Entry 2Q7K (X-ray diffraction, 1.80 A resolution); this record covers chains A and B.

Chain A:
Molecule: Androgen receptor
Organism: Homo sapiens
UniProtKB: P10275 (ANDR_HUMAN); numbering as in UniProt (aligned over 663-919)
Amino-acid sequence (257 residues; each row starts with the number of its first residue):
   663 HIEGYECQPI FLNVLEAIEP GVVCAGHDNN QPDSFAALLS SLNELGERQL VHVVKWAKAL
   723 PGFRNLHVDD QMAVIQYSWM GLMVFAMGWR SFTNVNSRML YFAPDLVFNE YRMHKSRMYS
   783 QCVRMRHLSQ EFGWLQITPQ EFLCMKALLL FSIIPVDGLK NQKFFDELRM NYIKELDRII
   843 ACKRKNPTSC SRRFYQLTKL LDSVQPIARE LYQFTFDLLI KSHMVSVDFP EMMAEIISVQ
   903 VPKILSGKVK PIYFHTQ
Unresolved in the structure: 663-670, 844-850
Differences from the reference sequence: engineered mutation Tyr874 (His in P10275)
Residues lining bound ligands: testosterone (TES): Leu701, Leu704, Asn705, Leu707, Gly708, Gln711, Trp741, Met742, Met745, Val746, Met749, Arg752, Phe764, Met780, Leu873, Phe876, Thr877, Leu880, Phe891, Met895
UniProt features mapped onto this chain:
  - natural variant: Val685 (V685I: In AIS), Leu701 (L701M: In AIS), Ser703 (S703A: In AIS), Val716 (V716M: In prostate cancer), Arg752 (W752R: In AIS; this construct carries the variant), Phe813 (L813F: In AIS; this construct carries the variant), Ile842 (I842S: In PAIS), Arg855 (R855K: In PAIS), Leu881 (L881Q: In prostate cancer), Val887 (M887V: In AIS; this construct carries the variant), Ile899 (I899T: In AIS)
What the authors report for this chain:
  - contacts within the chain: Met742-Tyr874 (hydrogen bond), Tyr739-Tyr874 (hydrogen bond), Tyr874-Val903 (hydrophobic contact), Tyr874-Ile906 (hydrophobic contact)
  - conformationally variable residues: Tyr874
  - mutagenesis - K720A, E897K: abolished signaling

Chain B:
Molecule: Androgen receptor
Organism: Homo sapiens
UniProtKB: P10275 (ANDR_HUMAN); residue numbers follow UniProt; this construct covers 20-30
Amino-acid sequence (11 residues; numbered 20 to 30; the number before each row is that of its first residue):
    20 RGAFQNLFQS V
Unresolved in the structure: 20

Chain A / chain B interface:
Residue-residue contacts - 21 pairs, chain A then chain B:
  Val713(A) with Leu26(B), hydrophobic
  Val716(A) with Phe23(B), hydrophobic; Leu26(B), hydrophobic
  Lys717(A) with Val30(B)
  Lys720(A) with Phe27(B), hydrogen bond (side chain-backbone); Val30(B)
  Val730(A) with Phe27(B), hydrophobic
  Gln733(A) with Phe27(B)
  Met734(A) with Phe23(B); Gln24(B); Phe27(B), hydrophobic
  Ile737(A) with Phe23(B), hydrophobic; Phe27(B), hydrophobic
  Gln738(A) with Phe23(B)
  Glu893(A) with Ala22(B)
  Met894(A) with Ala22(B), hydrophobic; Leu26(B), hydrophobic
  Glu897(A) with Gly21(B), hydrogen bond (side chain-backbone); Ala22(B), hydrogen bond (side chain-backbone); Phe23(B), hydrogen bond (side chain-backbone)
  Ile898(A) with Phe23(B), hydrophobic
Interface residues without a listed pair, chain A (15 interface residues in all): Leu712, Phe725
The authors on this interface:
  - interface residues, chain A: Lys720(A), Glu897(A)

In short:
15 residues of chain A face 7 of chain B across their interface, with 4 hydrogen bonds. Polar contacts include
Lys720(A)-Phe27(B), Glu897(A)-Gly21(B) and Glu897(A)-Ala22(B). Ligands of chain A: testosterone. The paper
reports that K720A and E897K of chain A abolish signaling; interface residues Lys720(A) and Glu897(A).
Here chain A is Androgen receptor and chain B is Androgen receptor, both from Homo sapiens. Entry 2Q7K (The
Androgen Receptor Prostate Cancer Mutant H874Y Ligand Binding Domain Bound with Testosterone and an AR ...)
was determined by X-ray diffraction (same publication as 2Q7I, 2Q7J and 2Q7L).
